8TOC - chains R and CA of the 181 polymer chains in the assembly; structure by electron microscopy, 3.11 A resolution.

# Chain R
Molecule: 4269-nt RNA strand
Source organism: Bacteria abnormis
Sequence (4269 nucleotides; numbered 1 to 4269; the number before each row is that of its first residue):
     1 GGAGUGAACCCCGGAGGGGGUUCGCUGAAAGCCGAAUCGAAUUCGACUUU
    51 GCGUGAUUCACAUCACGUCUUACUCACGAUACUAGUACCGCGAGUUAUCU
   101 UGUGGUAAUUAAAAACUACCAGGAGAUAACUUUAUGAAGAAAAGGACAAA
   151 AGCCUUGCUUCCCUAUGCGGUUUUCAUCAUACUCAGCUUUCAACUAACAU
   201 UGUUGACUGCCUUGUUUAUGUAUUACCAUUAUACCUUUUAGGAGAUGGUG
   251 UCAUGAACAUGUACAAAUGGGUACCUGAAAGUAUCCGCGAUUCUGGCGAG
   301 GGGCAACCCUCUUAUUCAAAUAAUGGUGAUUAUGCACCGAGCGGCCCUUG
   351 GGUUGCUGCGGGUAUUCAUACCAUGCCACAAUCGCUGCGGGAUUCCAUGA
   401 GAAAUUCUAUCAUGGUCACCGCGCAAGCUCGUCGUGAUGUCAUUGGCCCC
   451 GAAUGGGGCCCUGACGGACGCUUUACUGGAUAUGCUUCAGUGAUCGGGAC
   501 ACCUGAUCCUAAGCCUGCUGAUAUUGUGAACAAGUUUACAGUUGAACGCA
   551 GACCGGUCAGCAACGGAAAUUUUCAACAGCGUGUGAAAGCUGGUGACAUU
   601 GUUGUUGCACCGUAUACCAGUGAUGGAAAGAUUACUGUUAAACUAGUCGC
   651 CGGUCAGAAGGACAUUUCAAGUACUCCUGAUUACGAUUAUCGAAUUGACA
   701 GUAGUUUGGCGUCAUCCGCCGGAUUUGUUGUUGCUGGUGAACGUUGGUAU
   751 UAUACCAAACGUCACUUCAUUAUCCCUCGUUACUUCCAAAACUGGCGCAU
   801 GCGCCGGCGUAAGUACGUAACUGGUUGGGUAAUGCCAACGUUUUAUAGUC
   851 CGAAAGAGAUUUUUAAUCGCCUUAAGGAUUCGUUGGUACCAGAUACUGGG
   901 UUAGUCACCCAAGUUUGGGCAGACAACAACACAAAACGGAUGGAUUUCCU
   951 CACCGCUAUGGCUGAAAUCCCACAGACUCUCUCUUCUUUUCUCGAUGCGU
  1001 UGGGUUACCUCGGAUCGCUUAUUAAAGAUUUUAAACGUCGUCGCUUCUUU
  1051 UUAAAUAAAGCGCAUCAACGUAUCCGUAAUAAGCUCGGGGUGUCUUUCGC
  1101 AGAAAGAAGAUCACAAAUUGUAUCUAAGUACGAUCGUAAGAUCGCAUCUG
  1151 CCCGUAAGCCUGCAAUUAUUGUAAAAUUGCGGCAACGGAAAGAAAAGGCC
  1201 UUAAAAGCCCUAGAUAAAAUGCGUGUUCGAGAGGAAAAGAAAAUGAUACG
  1251 UGAAUUUGCCACUCAGGCAGCCUCACUAUGGCUUUCUUUUCGGUACGAGA
  1301 UCAUGCCGCUUUAUUAUCAAUCUCAGGACGUAUUGGACGUAAUUGCCAAC
  1351 UCGACUUCUGAAUUUAUGACAUCGCGGGACUUUGUUGCUAAAGCAAUCAA
  1401 CAUUGGAAUUCCUUUGGAAUGGAAUCUUGAUCAAGAAAACUUGGUUUCUC
  1451 AACCGAGACACAAUGUGAUGGUUAAAUCAAAAUUGUCACCCGAAAACAAC
  1501 AUCGGGAAGACUCUUUCAGUUAAUCCAUUUACAACAGCUUGGGAGCUGUU
  1551 GACAUUGUCCUUCGUCGUCGACUGGUUUGUCAACUUUGGUGACGUCAUCG
  1601 CAGGGUUUACUGGCGGUUACUCAGAUGAUUCUGGGGCAACUGCUAGUUGG
  1651 CGCUUUGAUGAUAAAAAGGUAUUCCACUUAAAGAAUAUCCCCUCAGCUAU
  1701 GGUGAUCGUCGACAUUAACUUCUACACCCGUCAGGUCAUUGACCCGCGGC
  1751 UGUGCGGGGGGCUUGCUUUCUCCCCCAAACUUAACCUUUUCCGGUAUCUU
  1801 GACGCCAUGAGUUUAUCAUGGAAUCGAUCUCGUUUAAAGAUCAGUCGAGC
  1851 UACUUGACAAUUUUCUGCGCACCCAUCCCGGGUGGCGCCCAAAGUGAGGA
  1901 AAAUCACAUGGCAAAUAAGCCAAUGCAACCGAUCACAUCUACAGCAAAUA
  1951 AAAUUGUGUGGAGUGAUCCAACUCGUUUAUCAACUACAUUUUCAGCAAGU
  2001 CUGUUACGCCAACGUGUUAAAGUUGGUAUAGCCGAACUGAAUAAUGUUUC
  2051 AGGUCAAUAUGUAUCUGUUUAUAAGCGUCCUGCACCUAAACCGGAAGGUU
  2101 GUGCAGAUGCCUGUGUCAUUAUGCCGAAUGAAAACCAAUCCAUUCGCACA
  2151 GUGAUUUCAGGGUCAGCCGAAAACUUGGCUACCUUAAAAGCAGAAUGGGA
  2201 AACUCACAAACGUAACGUUGACACACUCUUCGCGAGCGGCAACGCCGGUU
  2251 UGGGUUUCCUUGACCCUACUGCGGCUAUCGUAUCGUCUGAUACUACUGCU
  2301 UAAGUGGUGAUUACUGUGCCUAAAAGUCAAAAUAAACGACAAAUAAGACG
  2351 CAGUUCUUCCGUUAAUUACAAGAAUAUCGUUAAAGCUUGCAAUGAUGCAA
  2401 UGCUAAACGCUUGUGAUCAACUGAAGUCCACGAGUAUUCCUGCUUUCCAA
  2451 UCAAACGUCCUUUCGGAUGUUCUUUCCCUCUCUGAUGCGGCCGACAUAAC
  2501 AGUCAAGCACCGAAUUGUUUCUAAAUUCGGCGAGCCUGCUGGGUCGAGCC
  2551 UCCGCGACGUUGCUUUUAACAAUUAUAAAUUGUUCGAACAACAUCUUGGG
  2601 AGCAUUCCUCAGAUUACUAAUCUGUGGCAGGAAGGAAAAGAGUUUUUCUU
  2651 UUUGCGGAAAGCAAAGGCUAACUUGGGUAAAUGGUUAAAAACAUUUAAAC
  2701 UUGACUAUAAUUCUAUUACAGUCGAGUUCACCCCAGGUGAGUCUUAUACC
  2751 UCGGCCACUGGGCACGUAUCGGUGUUUGCUAAGCUUUCCAACUUAGCUCA
  2801 CUGGACAUGCACUGCUGACGUCGUUGAUGAUGUUUGCCAUCUAGUGUAUU
  2851 AUAAUCGCGGCCUAAAGGCUGCCGCUAGAAAACACAUCGGUCUGAUGGUC
  2901 CCAAUUGAGGGAGAGUCUGGGUUUGACACCUUUUCUCGCCACCUCAUGGG
  2951 UGUUAUAUCCAUCGUUCCUGGGGCCCGCGGCGCAUCCGUGCCGAAGAACC
  3001 AGGAAACGGACCGUUUUAUCGACGUUGAACCCACUUUCAAUAUGAUUCUC
  3051 CAGCGUUGGGUAGCGGGCGAAAUUACUCGCUGCUUAACUUUAGCUAAGAA
  3101 UCAUCUUGGCGCAUCACGGAAUAUUAACGGUAAAGUUGUAUUUCACGAUG
  3151 CUCAAGAAUUGCACAAAGAAAUGAUCCGAGAUCUUUCUUAUGCUACUAUU
  3201 GAUUUUUCAAACGCUUCUGAUAGCGUCUUGCUGUGGGUGGUACAGCUUCU
  3251 UUUUCCGAAGCAUGUAUCGUAUGUUUUGACACAGUAUCGUUCGUCGACUG
  3301 UCCAACUCGGUUCAGAUCUUAUCGAACCGAAUAAACUUUCAAGUAUGGGA
  3351 AAUGGUUUUACUUUUGAAGUAAUGACCCUCCUCUUACUGUCGAUAGGUAG
  3401 AAUCUUUGAUCCUACCUGCCGGGUUUACGGAGAUGAUGUUAUCAUCAAAG
  3451 CAGAAGUAGCCGACGAUUUCAUCAACACUGUGUCAUCCAUUGCCUUCAUG
  3501 ACGAACAAUAAGAAGACCUUUUUGAAGGGUCUCUUUCGUGAAUCAUGCGG
  3551 UGCUUUCCAAUUUGACACAUUUGACAUCCAGUCAUUUGAGUUCGAAUGGG
  3601 CUGAUAAUUUUACUGACGUUAUUGCGAUCUGCAACAAACUGAAGUUAAUU
  3651 AUCGACGCUGCUCAAUGCAACGAAGCAGUAAUAGCAAUAUUACGCAAUGC
  3701 GCAUACCGUCAUCUGUGAAUGCAUCCCUGUUCUUUGCAAGGGACCGCAGC
  3751 CGCCUGAUUUCAACCUCUUUUUAUCUCAAUAUGUUUAUGAUGAUAAUUGG
  3801 AAGAAGAAACAGAUGAAAUCUGAUUUAGCCAUAACUAAGCUAAAUAGACU
  3851 CGUUGAUAAACAAUGGGGUUUCUUUUCAGCUACACAUCAUCACCCUGAGG
  3901 AAUUAUGUUACGUAAACAUUCCUGUUUACGUCCCUCGUCGUGAUUCUGUU
  3951 CAUGCUGGCCAGAAUCUUUUCGUUGACCUUUCAAAUCUUUACGCUUUACG
  4001 UUUUACCAAAUCAACGGUAAGAGGUAAAGGUAAAUGGGUCAAUGUUCCCC
  4051 ACUGGGUUACACCGGUUGGUUCAAUUUAUCGUGCUUCCCGUAUCAGACAG
  4101 CAAUACCCUAACAUAGGGGAAUUGCCUACCUGCUACUGGUCACCACAUCA
  4151 GUUGGACUUGAUCACCUCCUAAUAAAUCUUUACGAUUUAUAAUAAUGGUA
  4201 UGUACUAUGAGUAUGUAUGUAGGUUGAAAACCCUACCCGCUUAGGAUUGC
  4251 UUAGCAGUCCUUCCCGGCA

# Chain CA
Protein: Coat protein
Source organism: Acinetobacter phage AP205
UniProt: Q9AZ42 (Q9AZ42_9VIRU); residues 1-129 here correspond to UniProt positions 2-130 (UniProt number = residue number + 1)
Sequence (129 residues; each row starts with the number of its first residue):
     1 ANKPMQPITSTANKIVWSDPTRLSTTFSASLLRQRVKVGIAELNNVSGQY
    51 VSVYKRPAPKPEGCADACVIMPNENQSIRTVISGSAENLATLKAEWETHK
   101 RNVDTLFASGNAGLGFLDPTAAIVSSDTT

# How chain R and chain CA interact
Residue-residue contacts (19; chain R residue first):
  U1797(R) - Asn45(CA)  hydrogen bond to the sugar
  U1797(R) - Ser83(CA)  phosphate contact
  C1798(R) - Ser83(CA)  hydrogen bond to the phosphate
  G1809(R) - Asn73(CA)  sugar contact
  A1810(R) - Pro72(CA)  sugar contact
  A1818(R) - Asn75(CA)  base contact
  U1819(R) - Asn75(CA)  sugar contact
  U1819(R) - Ser77(CA)  hydrogen bond to the phosphate
  G1820(R) - Ser77(CA)  hydrogen bond to the phosphate
  G1820(R) - Arg79(CA)  salt bridge to the phosphate
  G1821(R) - Arg79(CA)  salt bridge to the phosphate
  U1824(R) - Asn13(CA)  base contact
  U1824(R) - Leu32(CA)  base contact
  U1824(R) - Arg33(CA)  hydrogen bond to the base
  A1852(R) - Lys37(CA)  hydrogen bond to the sugar
  A1852(R) - Val38(CA)  sugar contact
  A1852(R) - Gly39(CA)  sugar contact
  C1853(R) - Lys37(CA)  hydrogen bond to the sugar
  U1855(R) - Lys37(CA)  hydrogen bond to the base
Interface residues without a listed pair, chain R (13 interface residues in all): A1796
Interface residues without a listed pair, chain CA (19 interface residues in all): Lys14, Ser28, Gln34, Val36, Val51, Val53

# Summary
13 residues of chain R and 19 residues of chain CA are in contact; the contacts include 8 hydrogen bonds and 2
salt bridges. Polar pairs include U1824(R)-Arg33(CA), U1855(R)-Lys37(CA) and U1797(R)-Asn45(CA).
Chain R is a 4269-nt RNA strand (Bacteria abnormis) and chain CA is Coat protein (Acinetobacter phage AP205);
the structure, Acinetobacter phage AP205, was determined by electron microscopy together with 8TOB, 8TV9,
8TVA, 8TW2 and 8TWC from the same study.
